Entry 9EAP (electron microscopy, 2.70 A resolution); this record covers chains B and C of the 3 polymer chains in the assembly.

Chain B (and C):
Protein: Capsid protein VP1
From: Murine norovirus 1
Notes: engineered mutation(s): V339I; chain C of this document is another copy of the same molecule, construct and numbering; everything in this record applies to it too
Reference sequence: Q80J94 (CAPSD_MNV1); residue numbers follow UniProt; this construct covers 2-541
Chain sequence (540 residues; numbered 2 to 541; the number before each row is that of its first residue):
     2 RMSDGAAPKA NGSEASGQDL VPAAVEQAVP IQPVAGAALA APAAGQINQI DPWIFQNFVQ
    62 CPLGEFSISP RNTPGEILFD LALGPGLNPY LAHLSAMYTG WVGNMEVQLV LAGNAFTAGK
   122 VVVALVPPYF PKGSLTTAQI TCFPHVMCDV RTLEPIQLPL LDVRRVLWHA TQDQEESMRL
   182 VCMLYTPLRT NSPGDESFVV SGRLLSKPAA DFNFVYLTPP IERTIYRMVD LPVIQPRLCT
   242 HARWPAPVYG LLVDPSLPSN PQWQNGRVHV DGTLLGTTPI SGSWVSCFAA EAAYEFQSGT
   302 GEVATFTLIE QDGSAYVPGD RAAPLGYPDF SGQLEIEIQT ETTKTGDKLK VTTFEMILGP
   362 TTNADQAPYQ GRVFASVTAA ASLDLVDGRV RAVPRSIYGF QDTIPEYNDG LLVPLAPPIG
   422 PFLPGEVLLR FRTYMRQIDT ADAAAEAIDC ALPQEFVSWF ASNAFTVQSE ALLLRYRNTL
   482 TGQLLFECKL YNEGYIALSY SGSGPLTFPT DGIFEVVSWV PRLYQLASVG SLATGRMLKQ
Unresolved in the structure: 2-14, 531-541 (chain C: 2-26, 531-541)
Construct notes: variant Glu296 (Lys in Q80J94), Ile339 (Val in Q80J94)
Ligand contacts: glycochenodeoxycholic acid (CHO): Asp313, Gly314, Arg390

Interface between chain B and chain C:
Pairs across the interface (20):
  Pro31(B) - Gln47(C)  hydrogen bond (backbone-side chain)
  Ile32(B) - Gly46(C)
  Ile32(B) - Tyr217(C)
  Gln33(B) - Gly46(C)  hydrogen bond (backbone-backbone)
  Val35(B) - Pro43(C)
  Ala36(B) - Pro43(C)  hydrogen bond (backbone-backbone)
  Leu126(B) - Tyr217(C)
  Pro128(B) - Tyr217(C)  hydrophobic
  Cys143(B) - Pro220(C)
  Phe144(B) - Pro220(C)
  Pro145(B) - Tyr217(C)
  Val164(B) - Gly46(C)
  Val164(B) - Trp169(C)  hydrophobic
  Arg165(B) - Ala44(C)  hydrogen bond (backbone-backbone)
  Arg165(B) - Trp169(C)  hydrogen bond (backbone-side chain)
  Arg166(B) - Val167(C)
  Arg166(B) - Leu168(C)  hydrogen bond (backbone-backbone)
  Arg166(B) - Trp169(C)  hydrogen bond (side chain-backbone)
  Arg166(B) - His170(C)
  Arg166(B) - Glu176(C)  salt bridge
Also at the interface, not in a pair above, chain B (19 interface residues in all): Pro34, Leu40, Pro129, Phe131, Gln140, Met179
Also at the interface, not in a pair above, chain C (15 interface residues in all): Ala45, Thr100, Ala171, Thr219

Overview:
The interface between chain B and chain C involves 19 residues on one side and 15 on the other, with 7
hydrogen bonds and 1 salt bridge. Polar pairs include Arg166(B)-Glu176(C), Pro31(B)-Gln47(C) and
Arg165(B)-Trp169(C). Ligands of chain B: glycochenodeoxycholic acid.
Chain B and chain C are both Capsid protein VP1 (Murine norovirus 1); the structure, MNV Allosteric escape
mutant V339I + GCDCA, was determined by electron microscopy (same publication as 9EAN, 9EAO and 9EAQ).
